5J5C - chains A and B; structure by X-ray diffraction, 3.40 A resolution.

== Chain A ==
Protein: ADP-ribosylation factor-like protein 1
Organism: Homo sapiens
Notes: fragment: small GTPase
Reference sequence: P40616 (ARL1_HUMAN); residues 16-181 here = UniProt positions 16-181
Amino-acid sequence (168 residues; row label = number of the first residue in the row):
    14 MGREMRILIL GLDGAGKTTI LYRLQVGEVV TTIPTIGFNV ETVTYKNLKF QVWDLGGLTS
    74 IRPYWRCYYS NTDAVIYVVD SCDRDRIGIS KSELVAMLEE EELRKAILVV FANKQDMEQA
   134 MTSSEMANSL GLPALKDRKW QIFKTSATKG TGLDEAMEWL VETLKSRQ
Disordered / not traced: 14-16
Differences from the reference sequence: expression tag (14-15); engineered mutation Leu71 (Gln in P40616)
Metal / ion sites: Mg2+: Thr31, Thr48 (together with GTP)
Ligand contacts: GTP (guanosine-5'-triphosphate): Leu25, Asp26, Gly27, Ala28, Gly29, Lys30, Thr31, Thr32, Thr45, Ile46, Pro47, Thr48, Asp67, Leu68, Gly69, Gly70, Leu71, Asn126, Lys127, Asp129, Met130, Thr158, Ser159, Ala160, Thr161
Swiss-Prot annotation at these positions:
  - binding site (GTP): Gly24 to Thr31, Thr45 to Thr48, Gly70, Asn126 to Asp129, Ala160, Thr161
  - binding site (Mg(2+)): Thr31, Thr48
  - mutagenesis: Thr31 (T31N: Loss of interaction with ARFIP1 and ARFIP2)
From the paper describing this entry:
  - specificity-determining residues: Glu54 (proposed by the authors, not directly observed)

== Chain B ==
Protein: Brefeldin A-inhibited guanine nucleotide-exchange protein 1
Organism: Homo sapiens
Notes: fragment: DCB domain
Reference sequence: Q9Y6D6 (BIG1_HUMAN); residues 1-224 here = UniProt positions 1-224
Amino-acid sequence (224 residues; row label = number of the first residue in the row):
     1 MYEGKKTKNM FLTRALEKIL ADKEVKKAHH SQLRKACEVA LEEIKAETEK QSPPHGEAKA
    61 GSSTLPPVKS KTNFIEADKY FLPFELACQS KCPRIVSTSL DCLQKLIAYG HLTGNAPDST
   121 TPGKKLIDRI IETICGCFQG PQTDEGVQLQ IIKALLTAVT SQHIEIHEGT VLQAVRTCYN
   181 IYLASKNLIN QTTAKATLTQ MLNVIFARME NQALQEAKQM EKER
Disordered / not traced: 1-13, 50-63, 222-224
Swiss-Prot annotation at these positions:
  - modified residue: Ser52 (Phosphoserine)
  - mutagenesis: Lys105 (K105D: Loss of interaction with ARL1), Tyr109 (Y109K: LLoss of interaction with ARL1), Leu156 (L156D: Loss of interaction with ARL1), Gln200 (Q200E: Loss of interaction with ARL1), Glu221 (E221K: No effect on self-association)

== Interface between chain A and chain B ==
Pairs across the interface (32):
  Arg19(A) - Thr193(B)
  Tyr35(A) - Lys105(B)  hydrogen bond
  Val42(A) - Thr64(B)
  Val43(A) - Thr64(B)
  Thr44(A) - Tyr109(B)  hydrogen bond (backbone-side chain)
  Ile46(A) - Ala108(B)
  Ile46(A) - Tyr109(B)  hydrophobic
  Ile49(A) - Thr157(B)
  Ile49(A) - Gln162(B)
  Gly50(A) - Leu156(B)
  Gly50(A) - Gln200(B)
  Phe51(A) - Gln104(B)
  Phe51(A) - Lys153(B)
  Phe51(A) - Leu156(B)  hydrophobic
  Phe51(A) - Thr197(B)
  Asn52(A) - Gln104(B)
  Val53(A) - Lys153(B)
  Glu54(A) - Asp101(B)
  Glu54(A) - Lys105(B)  salt bridge
  Gln64(A) - Leu149(B)
  Gln64(A) - Ile189(B)
  Trp66(A) - Leu149(B)  hydrophobic
  Trp66(A) - Ile189(B)  hydrophobic
  Trp66(A) - Thr193(B)
  Tyr77(A) - Gln200(B)
  Tyr77(A) - Asn203(B)  hydrogen bond
  Cys80(A) - Thr192(B)
  Cys80(A) - Ala196(B)  hydrophobic
  Tyr81(A) - Ala196(B)
  Tyr81(A) - Thr197(B)
  Tyr81(A) - Gln200(B)
  Asn84(A) - Leu188(B)
Also at the interface, not in a pair above, chain A (21 interface residues in all): Thr45, Ile74, Ser83
Also at the interface, not in a pair above, chain B (21 interface residues in all): Pro66, Thr160
Interface features reported in the paper:
  - pairs named by the authors: Tyr35(A)-Lys105(B) (hydrogen bond), Thr44(A)-Tyr109(B) (hydrogen bond), Ile46(A)-Ala108(B) (hydrophobic contact), Ile46(A)-Tyr109(B) (hydrophobic contact), Glu54(A)-Lys105(B) (salt bridge), Tyr77(A)-Asn203(B) (hydrogen bond), Tyr81(A)-Gln200(B), Thr157(B)-Ile49(A) (hydrophobic contact), Thr160(B)-Ile49(A) (hydrophobic contact)
  - interface residues, chain A: Phe51(A), Val53(A), Trp66(A), Cys80(A)
  - hot spots on chain A (mutagenesis) - F51R, W66R: decreased binding to Brefeldin A-inhibited guanine nucleotide-exchange protein 1 (chain B)
  - interface residues, chain B: Leu149(B), Lys153(B), Thr193(B), Ala196(B), Thr197(B)
  - hot spots on chain B (mutagenesis) - L149D, L156D: decreased binding to ADP-ribosylation factor-like protein 1 (chain A)

== Overview ==
The chain A/chain B interface involves 21 residues from each chain; the contacts include 3 hydrogen bonds and
1 salt bridge. Among the polar pairs are Glu54(A)-Lys105(B), Tyr35(A)-Lys105(B) and Thr44(A)-Tyr109(B). The
paper describes hydrogen bonds between Tyr35(A) and Lys105(B), Thr44(A) and Tyr109(B) and Tyr77(A) and
Asn203(B); hydrophobic contacts between Ile46(A) and Ala108(B), Ile46(A) and Tyr109(B) and Thr157(B) and
Ile49(A) among others; a salt bridge between Glu54(A) and Lys105(B). The paper reports that F51R and W66R of
chain A reduce binding to Brefeldin A-inhibited guanine nucleotide-exchange protein 1 (chain B); interface
residues Phe51(A), Val53(A) and Leu149(B) among others; 4 substitutions were tested in all.
Here chain A is ADP-ribosylation factor-like protein 1 and chain B is Brefeldin A-inhibited guanine
nucleotide-exchange protein 1, both from Homo sapiens. Entry 5J5C (Crystal structure of ARL1-GTP and DCB
domain of BIG1 complex) was determined by X-ray diffraction.
